6V44 - chains C and D of the 6 polymer chains in the assembly; structure by X-ray diffraction, 2.20 A resolution.

[Chain C]
Name: Hemagglutinin HA1 chain
From: Influenza A virus (A/swine/Missouri/A01727926/2015(H4N6))
Reference sequence: A0A140D8S6 (A0A140D8S6_9INFA); residues 0-327 here correspond to UniProt positions 16-343 (UniProt number = residue number + 16)
Sequence (332 residues; each row starts with the number of its first residue; numbers below 1 keep their minus sign (Ala-4 is residue -4)):
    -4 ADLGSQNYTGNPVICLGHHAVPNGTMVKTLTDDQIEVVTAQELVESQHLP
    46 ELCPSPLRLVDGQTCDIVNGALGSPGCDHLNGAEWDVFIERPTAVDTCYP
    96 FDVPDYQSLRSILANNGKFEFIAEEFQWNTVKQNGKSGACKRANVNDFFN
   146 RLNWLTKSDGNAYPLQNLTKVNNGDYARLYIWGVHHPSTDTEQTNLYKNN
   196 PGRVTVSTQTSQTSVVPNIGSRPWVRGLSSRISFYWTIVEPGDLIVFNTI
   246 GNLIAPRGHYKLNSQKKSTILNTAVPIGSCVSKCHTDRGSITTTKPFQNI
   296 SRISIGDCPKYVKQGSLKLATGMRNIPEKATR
Unresolved in the structure: -4 to 2, 323-327
Disulfide bonds: Cys48-Cys275, Cys60-Cys72, Cys93-Cys135, Cys279-Cys303
Covalent attachments: glycan linked to Asn162; N-acetylglucosamine (NAG) linked to Asn294
Construct notes: expression tag (-4 to -1)
Reported in the primary citation:
  - post-translational modification sites: Asn162, Asn294
  - binding site for N-acetylglucosamine: Trp219
  - specificity-determining residues: Leu223, Ser225 (citing earlier work)

[Chain D]
Name: Hemagglutinin HA2 chain
From: Influenza A virus (A/swine/Missouri/A01727926/2015(H4N6))
Reference sequence: A0A140D8S6 (A0A140D8S6_9INFA); residues 1-174 here correspond to UniProt positions 344-517 (UniProt number = residue number + 343)
Sequence (186 residues; row label = number of the first residue in the row):
     1 GLFGAIAGFIENGWQGLIDGWYGFRHQNAEGTGTAADLKSTQTAIDQING
    51 KLNRLIEKTNEKYHQIEKEFEQVEGRIQDLEKYVEDTKIDLWSYNAELLV
   101 ALENQHTIDVTDSEMNKLFERVRRQLRENAEDKGNGCFEIFHQCDNNCIE
   151 SIRNGTYDHDIYRDEAINNRFQIQSGRSGRLVPRGS
Unresolved in the structure: 174-186
Disulfide bonds: Cys144-Cys148
Construct notes: expression tag (175-186)

[Interface between chain C and chain D]
Inter-chain disulfides: Cys10(C)-Cys137(D)
Residue-residue contacts (140; chain C residue first):
  Tyr3(C) - Gln27(D)
  Tyr3(C) - Asn28(D)
  Tyr3(C) - Ala29(D)  hydrogen bond (side chain-backbone)
  Gly5(C) - Gln143(D)  hydrogen bond (backbone-side chain)
  Asn6(C) - Glu139(D)  hydrogen bond
  Asn6(C) - Ile140(D)
  Asn6(C) - Phe141(D)
  Pro7(C) - Gln27(D)
  Pro7(C) - Phe138(D)
  Pro7(C) - Glu139(D)
  Pro7(C) - Ile140(D)  hydrogen bond (backbone-backbone)
  Pro7(C) - His142(D)
  Pro7(C) - Cys144(D)
  Val8(C) - His26(D)
  Val8(C) - Gln27(D)  hydrogen bond (backbone-backbone)
  Val8(C) - Cys137(D)  hydrophobic
  Val8(C) - Phe138(D)
  Ile9(C) - Phe24(D)  hydrophobic
  Ile9(C) - Arg25(D)
  Ile9(C) - Cys137(D)
  Ile9(C) - Phe138(D)  hydrogen bond (backbone-backbone)
  Ile9(C) - Ile140(D)  hydrophobic
  Ile9(C) - Ile149(D)  hydrophobic
  Ile9(C) - Ile152(D)  hydrophobic
  Cys10(C) - Trp14(D)
  Cys10(C) - Gly23(D)
  Cys10(C) - Phe24(D)
  Cys10(C) - Arg25(D)  hydrogen bond (backbone-backbone)
  Cys10(C) - Gly136(D)
  Cys10(C) - Cys137(D)  disulfide
  Leu11(C) - Ile10(D)
  Leu11(C) - Trp14(D)
  Leu11(C) - Gly23(D)
  Leu11(C) - Met115(D)  hydrophobic
  Leu11(C) - Leu118(D)
  Leu11(C) - Phe119(D)  hydrophobic
  Leu11(C) - Val122(D)  hydrophobic
  Leu11(C) - Gly136(D)  hydrogen bond (backbone-backbone)
  Leu11(C) - Phe138(D)  hydrophobic
  Gly12(C) - Trp14(D)
  Gly12(C) - Tyr22(D)
  Gly12(C) - Gly23(D)  hydrogen bond (backbone-backbone)
  Gly12(C) - Met115(D)
  His13(C) - Ile6(D)
  His13(C) - Ile10(D)
  His13(C) - Asn12(D)
  His13(C) - Gly13(D)
  His13(C) - Trp14(D)  hydrogen bond (backbone-backbone)
  His13(C) - Leu17(D)
  His13(C) - Trp21(D)
  His13(C) - Tyr22(D)
  His13(C) - Met115(D)
  His14(C) - Gly13(D)
  His14(C) - Trp14(D)
  His14(C) - Leu17(D)
  His14(C) - Gly20(D)  hydrogen bond (side chain-backbone)
  His14(C) - Trp21(D)  hydrogen bond (backbone-backbone)
  Ala15(C) - Gly13(D)
  Ala15(C) - Trp14(D)  hydrogen bond (backbone-backbone)
  Ala15(C) - Gln15(D)
  Pro17(C) - Gln15(D)
  Val22(C) - Asn104(D)
  Lys23(C) - Ala101(D)
  Lys23(C) - Asn104(D)  hydrogen bond (backbone-side chain)
  Thr24(C) - Ala101(D)
  Thr24(C) - Asn104(D)
  Thr24(C) - Gln105(D)  hydrogen bond
  Thr24(C) - Ile108(D)
  Leu25(C) - Ala101(D)
  Leu25(C) - Leu102(D)  hydrophobic
  Leu25(C) - Gln105(D)  hydrogen bond (backbone-side chain)
  Thr26(C) - Gln105(D)  hydrogen bond (backbone-side chain)
  Ile30(C) - Ile108(D)  hydrophobic
  Leu38(C) - Leu55(D)  hydrophobic
  Leu38(C) - Val100(D)  hydrophobic
  Leu52(C) - Tyr63(D)
  Gln102(C) - Glu67(D)
  Arg105(C) - Glu67(D)  salt bridge
  Ser106(C) - His64(D)  hydrogen bond
  Asn110(C) - His64(D)
  Lys262(C) - Tyr63(D)
  Ser263(C) - His64(D)
  Thr264(C) - Tyr63(D)
  Thr264(C) - His64(D)  hydrogen bond
  Lys278(C) - Glu61(D)  salt bridge
  Asp282(C) - Glu69(D)
  Thr288(C) - Lys58(D)
  Thr289(C) - Ile56(D)
  Lys290(C) - Lys58(D)  hydrogen bond (backbone-side chain)
  Phe292(C) - Ala96(D)  hydrophobic
  Arg297(C) - Lys68(D)  hydrogen bond (backbone-side chain)
  Arg297(C) - Glu85(D)
  Arg297(C) - Ile89(D)
  Ile298(C) - Lys68(D)
  Ile298(C) - Glu69(D)
  Ser299(C) - Gln65(D)  hydrogen bond (backbone-side chain)
  Ile300(C) - Lys62(D)
  Gly301(C) - Asn60(D)
  Gly301(C) - Glu61(D)
  Gly301(C) - Lys62(D)  hydrogen bond (backbone-backbone)
  Asp302(C) - Lys58(D)
  Asp302(C) - Asn60(D)
  Asp302(C) - Glu61(D)
  Cys303(C) - Lys58(D)
  Cys303(C) - Asn60(D)  hydrogen bond (backbone-side chain)
  Pro304(C) - Lys58(D)
  Lys305(C) - Asn60(D)
  Lys305(C) - Trp92(D)
  Tyr306(C) - Ile89(D)  hydrophobic
  Val307(C) - Trp92(D)
  Val307(C) - Ser93(D)
  Lys308(C) - Ile89(D)
  Lys308(C) - Asp90(D)  salt bridge
  Lys308(C) - Ser93(D)  hydrogen bond (backbone-side chain)
  Gln309(C) - Ser93(D)  hydrogen bond (side chain-backbone)
  Gln309(C) - Glu97(D)  hydrogen bond
  Leu312(C) - Ala96(D)  hydrophobic
  Leu312(C) - Glu97(D)
  Leu312(C) - Val100(D)  hydrophobic
  Lys313(C) - Val100(D)
  Lys313(C) - Asn104(D)  hydrogen bond (backbone-side chain)
  Leu314(C) - Leu52(D)  hydrophobic
  Leu314(C) - Glu103(D)
  Leu314(C) - Asn104(D)
  Ala315(C) - Asn104(D)  hydrogen bond (backbone-side chain)
  Ala315(C) - Thr107(D)
  Thr316(C) - Trp21(D)
  Thr316(C) - Ile48(D)
  Thr316(C) - Leu52(D)
  Gly317(C) - Thr107(D)
  Met318(C) - Ile6(D)  hydrophobic
  Met318(C) - Trp21(D)
  Met318(C) - Tyr22(D)  hydrophobic
  Met318(C) - Thr111(D)
  Ile321(C) - Ala7(D)  hydrophobic
  Ile321(C) - Glu11(D)
  Ile321(C) - Asn12(D)
  Ile321(C) - Gly13(D)  hydrogen bond (backbone-backbone)
  Pro322(C) - Asn12(D)
  Pro322(C) - Gln15(D)
Interface residues without a listed pair, chain C (61 interface residues in all): Thr4, Val16, Val32, Pro291, Arg319
Interface residues without a listed pair, chain D (67 interface residues in all): Thr59, Leu98, Lys133

[Summary]
Chain C and chain D form an interface of 61 and 67 residues respectively; the contacts include 1 disulfide
bond, 30 hydrogen bonds and 3 salt bridges. Polar contacts include Arg105(C)-Glu67(D), Lys278(C)-Glu61(D) and
Lys308(C)-Asp90(D). Covalently linked N-acetylglucosamine: at Asn294(C). The paper reports a binding site for
N-acetylglucosamine at Trp219(C); specificity determinants Leu223(C) and Ser225(C).
Chain C is Hemagglutinin HA1 chain and chain D is Hemagglutinin HA2 chain, both from Influenza A virus
(A/swine/Missouri/A01727926/2015(H4N6)); the structure, The crystal structure of hemagglutinin from swine
influenza virus A/swine/Missouri/A01727926/2015, was determined by X-ray diffraction together with 6V46, 6V47,
6V48 and 6V49 from the same study.
